Entry 7SBD (X-ray diffraction, 3.04 A resolution); this record covers chains L and C of the 3 polymer chains in the assembly.

# Chain L
Protein: Fab/IgE Light chain
From: Mus musculus
Notes: antibody fragment or engineered binder
Chain sequence (214 residues; numbered 1 to 214; the number before each row is that of its first residue):
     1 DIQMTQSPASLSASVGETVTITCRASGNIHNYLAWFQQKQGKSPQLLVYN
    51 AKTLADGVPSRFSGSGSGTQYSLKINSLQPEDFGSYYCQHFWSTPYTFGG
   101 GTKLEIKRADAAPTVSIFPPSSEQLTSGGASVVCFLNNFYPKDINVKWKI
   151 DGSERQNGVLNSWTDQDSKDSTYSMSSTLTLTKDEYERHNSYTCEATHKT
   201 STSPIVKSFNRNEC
Cystine bridges: Cys23-Cys88, Cys134-Cys194

# Chain C
Protein: Profilin-2
From: Hevea brasiliensis
UniProtKB: Q9STB6 (PROF2_HEVBR); residue numbers follow UniProt; this construct covers 1-131
Chain sequence (135 residues; row label = number of the first residue in the row; numbers below 1 keep their minus sign (Asp-3 is residue -3)):
    -3 DDDKMSWQAYVDDHLMCEIEGNHLSAAAIIGQDGSVWAQSANFPQFKSEE
    47 ITGIMSDFHEPGTLAPTGLYIGGTKYMVIQGEPGAVIRGKKGPGGVTVKK
    97 TNQALIIGIYDEPMTPGQCNMIVERLGDYLIDQGY
Construct notes: expression tag (-3 to 0)
Swiss-Prot annotation at these positions:
  - motif: Ala81 to Thr97 (Involved in PIP2 interaction)
  - modified residue: Thr111 (Phosphothreonine)

# Chain L / chain C interface
Pairs across the interface - 22 pairs, chain L then chain C:
  Asn28(L) - Glu14(C)  hydrogen bond (side chain-backbone)
  His30(L) - Asp9(C)
  His30(L) - His10(C)
  His30(L) - Cys13(C)
  His30(L) - Glu14(C)  hydrogen bond (side chain-backbone)
  His30(L) - Ile15(C)
  Asn31(L) - Asp9(C)
  Asn31(L) - His10(C)
  Tyr32(L) - His10(C)  hydrogen bond
  Tyr32(L) - Arg121(C)
  Tyr32(L) - Leu122(C)  hydrogen bond (side chain-backbone)
  Tyr32(L) - Tyr125(C)  hydrophobic
  Tyr49(L) - Asp-2(C)  hydrogen bond
  Tyr49(L) - Lys0(C)
  Tyr49(L) - Met1(C)  hydrogen bond (side chain-backbone)
  Asn50(L) - Met1(C)  hydrogen bond
  Asn50(L) - Tyr6(C)
  Asn50(L) - His10(C)
  Asn50(L) - Tyr125(C)  hydrogen bond
  Phe91(L) - Arg121(C)  hydrogen bond (backbone-side chain)
  Trp92(L) - Arg121(C)  hydrogen bond (backbone-side chain)
  Tyr96(L) - Arg121(C)  hydrogen bond
Other interface residues (no listed pair), chain L (10 interface residues in all): Thr53
Other interface residues (no listed pair), chain C (14 interface residues in all): Met117, Ile118
Interface features reported in the paper:
  - residue pairs: Tyr32(L)-Tyr125(C) (pi stacking), Tyr49(L)-Asp-2(C) (hydrogen bond)
  - epitope / paratope residues, chain L: Asn28(L), His30(L), Asn31(L), Tyr32(L), Tyr49(L), Asn50(L), Phe91(L), Trp92(L), Tyr96(L)
  - epitope / paratope residues, chain C: Asp-2(C), Met1(C), Tyr6(C), Asp9(C), His10(C), Cys13(C), Glu14(C), Ile15(C), Met117(C), Ile118(C), Arg121(C), Leu122(C), Tyr125(C)

# Summary
The interface between chain L and chain C involves 10 residues on one side and 14 on the other, with 11
hydrogen bonds. Among the polar pairs are Asn28(L)-Glu14(C), His30(L)-Glu14(C) and Tyr32(L)-His10(C). The
paper describes pi stacking between Tyr32(L) and Tyr125(C); a hydrogen bond between Tyr49(L) and Asp-2(C). The
paper reports epitope/paratope residues Asn28(L), His30(L) and Asp-2(C) among others.
Chain L is Fab/IgE Light chain (Mus musculus) and chain C is Profilin-2 (Hevea brasiliensis); the structure,
Murine Fab/IgE in complex with profilin from Hevea brasieliensis (Hev b 8), was determined by X-ray
diffraction, deposited together with 7SBG and 7SD2.
